PDB entry 6Y5J | electron microscopy, 5.60 A resolution (low resolution: residue-level contacts below are approximate; hydrogen-bond / salt-bridge calls are withheld) | chains E and F of the 6 polymer chains in the assembly

# Chain E
Name: X-31 Influenza Haemagglutinin HA1
Organism: unidentified influenza virus
UniProt: P03437 (HEMA_I68A0); residues 8-325 here correspond to UniProt positions 24-341 (UniProt number = residue number + 16)
Chain sequence (318 residues; each row starts with the number of its first residue):
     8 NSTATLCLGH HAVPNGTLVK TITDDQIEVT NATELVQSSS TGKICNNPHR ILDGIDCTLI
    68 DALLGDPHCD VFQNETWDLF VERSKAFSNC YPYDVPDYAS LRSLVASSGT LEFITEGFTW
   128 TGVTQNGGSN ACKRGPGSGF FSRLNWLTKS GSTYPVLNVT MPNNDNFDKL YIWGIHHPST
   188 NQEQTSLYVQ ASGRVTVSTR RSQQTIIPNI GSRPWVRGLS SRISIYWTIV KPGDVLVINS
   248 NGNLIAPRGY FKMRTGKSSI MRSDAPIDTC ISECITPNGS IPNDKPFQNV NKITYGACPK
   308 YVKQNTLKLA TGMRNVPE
Disordered / not traced: 8-17
Disulfide bonds: Cys52-Cys277, Cys64-Cys76, Cys97-Cys139, Cys281-Cys305
Glycans and other covalent adducts: N-acetylglucosamine (NAG) linked to Asn22, Asn38, Asn285; glycan linked to Asn165
Swiss-Prot annotation at these positions:
  - glycosylation (N-linked (GlcNAc...) asparagine): Asn8, Asn22, Asn38, Asn81, Asn165, Asn285
From the paper describing this entry:
  - post-translational modification sites: Asn165
  - mutagenesis - T30S: decreased stability (citing earlier work)

# Chain F
Name: X-31 Influenza Haemagglutinin HA2
Organism: unidentified influenza virus
UniProt: P03437 (HEMA_I68A0); residues 1-172 here correspond to UniProt positions 346-517 (UniProt number = residue number + 345)
Chain sequence (172 residues; row label = number of the first residue in the row):
     1 GLFGAIAGFI ENGWEGMIDG WYGFRHQNSE GTGQAADLKS TQAAIDQING KLNRVIEKTN
    61 EKFHQIEKEF SEVEGRIQDL EKYVEDTKID LWSYNAELLV ALENQHTIDL TDSEMNKLFE
   121 KTRRQLRENA EEMGNGCFKI YHKCDNACIE SIRNGTYDHD VYRDEALNNR FQ
Disordered / not traced: 1-37, 125-172
Swiss-Prot annotation at these positions:
  - glycosylation: Asn154 (N-linked (GlcNAc...) asparagine)
From the paper describing this entry:
  - mutagenesis - R54K, Q105K, H106A: decreased stability (citing earlier work)

# How chain E and chain F interact
Residue-residue contacts (34; chain E residue first):
  Val26(E) with Asn104(F)
  Lys27(E) with Asn104(F)
  Thr28(E) with Asn104(F); Ile108(F)
  Ile29(E) with Ala101(F); Gln105(F)
  Thr30(E) with Gln105(F)
  Ser110(E) with His64(F)
  Ser266(E) with Phe63(F)
  Asn290(E) with Lys58(F)
  Lys292(E) with Lys58(F)
  Pro293(E) with Ile56(F)
  Phe294(E) with Ala96(F)
  Asn298(E) with Lys68(F)
  Lys299(E) with Gln65(F); Lys68(F); Glu85(F); Ile89(F)
  Ile300(E) with Lys68(F)
  Lys307(E) with Thr59(F); Asn60(F); Trp92(F)
  Val309(E) with Ala96(F)
  Lys310(E) with Asp90(F); Ser93(F)
  Gln311(E) with Ser93(F); Glu97(F)
  Lys315(E) with Val100(F)
  Leu316(E) with Ile48(F); Glu103(F)
  Ala317(E) with Ile48(F); Asn104(F)
  Met320(E) with Thr111(F)
  Arg321(E) with Thr111(F)
Also at the interface, not in a pair above, chain E (26 interface residues in all): Pro306, Tyr308, Leu314
Also at the interface, not in a pair above, chain F (27 interface residues in all): Val55, Leu99, Thr107, Met115

# In short
26 residues of chain E face 27 of chain F across their interface. N-acetylglucosamine is covalently linked to
Asn22(E), Asn38(E) and Asn285(E). From the paper: R54K, Q105K and H106A of chain F reduce stability; a
modification site at Asn165(E).
Chain E is X-31 Influenza Haemagglutinin HA1 and chain F is X-31 Influenza Haemagglutinin HA2, both from
unidentified influenza virus; the structure, Dilated form 2 of X-31 Influenza Haemagglutinin at pH 5 (State
III), was determined by electron microscopy together with 6Y5G, 6Y5H, 6Y5I, 6Y5K and 6Y5L from the same study.
